7Z5F - chain A; structure by electron microscopy, 3.22 A resolution.

[Chain A]
Name: Capsid protein VP1
From: Minute virus of mice
UniProtKB: P03137 (CAPSD_MUMIP); residues 1-587 here correspond to UniProt positions 143-729 (UniProt number = residue number + 142)
Sequence (587 residues; each row starts with the number of its first residue):
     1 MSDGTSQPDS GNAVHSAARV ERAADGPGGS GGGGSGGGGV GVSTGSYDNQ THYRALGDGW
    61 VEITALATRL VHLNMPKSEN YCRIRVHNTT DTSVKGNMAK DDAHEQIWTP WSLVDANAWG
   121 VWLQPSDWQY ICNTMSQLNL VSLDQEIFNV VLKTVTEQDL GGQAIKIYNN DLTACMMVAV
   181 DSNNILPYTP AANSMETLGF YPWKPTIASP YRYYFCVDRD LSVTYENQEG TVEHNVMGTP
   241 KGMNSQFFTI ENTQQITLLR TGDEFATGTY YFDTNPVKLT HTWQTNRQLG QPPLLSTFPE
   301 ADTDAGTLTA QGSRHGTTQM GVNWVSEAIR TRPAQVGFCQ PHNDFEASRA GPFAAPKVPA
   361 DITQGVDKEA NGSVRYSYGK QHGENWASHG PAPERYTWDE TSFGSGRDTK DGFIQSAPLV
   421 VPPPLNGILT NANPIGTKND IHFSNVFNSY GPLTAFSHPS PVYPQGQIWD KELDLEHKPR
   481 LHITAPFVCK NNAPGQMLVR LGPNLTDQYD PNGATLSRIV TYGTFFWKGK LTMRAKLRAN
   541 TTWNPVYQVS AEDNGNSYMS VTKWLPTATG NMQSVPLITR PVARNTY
Disordered / not traced: 1-38
Sequence notes: conflict Ala55 (Phe197 in P03137), Pro276 (Ser418 in P03137)
Curated features (UniProtKB/Swiss-Prot):
  - binding site (Mg(2+)): Asn183

[Overview]
UniProt lists Mg2+-binding residue Asn183.
Chain A is Capsid protein VP1 (Minute virus of mice); the structure, VP2-only capsid of MVM D263A mutant, was
determined by electron microscopy together with 7Z5D and 7Z5E from the same study.
